Entry 7ARB (electron microscopy, 3.41 A resolution); this record covers chains J and K of the 47 polymer chains in the assembly.

Chain J:
Name: NADH-ubiquinone oxidoreductase chain 6
Source organism: Arabidopsis thaliana
Notes: EC 7.1.1.2
Reference sequence: A0A2P2CLG1 (A0A2P2CLG1_ARATH); residue numbers follow UniProt; this construct covers 1-205
Sequence (205 residues; numbered 1 to 205; the number before each row is that of its first residue):
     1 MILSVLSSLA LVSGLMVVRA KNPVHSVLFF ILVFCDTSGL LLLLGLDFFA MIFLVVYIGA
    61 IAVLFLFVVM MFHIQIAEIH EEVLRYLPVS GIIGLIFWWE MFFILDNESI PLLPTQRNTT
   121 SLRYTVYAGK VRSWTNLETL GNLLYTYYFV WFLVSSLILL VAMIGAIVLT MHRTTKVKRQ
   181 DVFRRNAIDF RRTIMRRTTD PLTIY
Unresolved in the structure: 78-104, 175-205

Chain K:
Name: NADH dehydrogenase subunit 4L
Source organism: Arabidopsis thaliana
Reference sequence: A0A2P2CLH7 (A0A2P2CLH7_ARATH); residues 1-100 here = UniProt positions 1-100
Sequence (100 residues; numbered 1 to 100; the number before each row is that of its first residue):
     1 MDLIKYFTFS MIIFILGIWG ILLNRRNILI MLMSIELMLL AVNLNFLVFS VSLDDMMGQV
    61 FALLVLTVAA AESAIGLAIF VITFRVRGTI AVEFINSIQG
Unresolved in the structure: 91-100

Interface between chain J and chain K:
Pairs across the interface (79):
  Leu3(J) - Asp2(K)
  Leu3(J) - Lys5(K)
  Ser7(J) - Phe9(K)
  Ala10(J) - Phe9(K)  hydrophobic
  Leu11(J) - Phe9(K)  hydrophobic
  Leu11(J) - Ile12(K)  hydrophobic
  Leu11(J) - Leu16(K)
  Gly14(J) - Leu16(K)
  Leu15(J) - Leu16(K)
  Val17(J) - Ile30(K)
  Val18(J) - Leu16(K)
  Val18(J) - Asn24(K)
  Ser26(J) - Ile30(K)
  Ser26(J) - Met33(K)  hydrogen bond
  Val27(J) - Met33(K)  hydrophobic
  Phe30(J) - Met33(K)
  Phe30(J) - Glu36(K)
  Val33(J) - Leu37(K)  hydrophobic
  Val33(J) - Leu40(K)  hydrophobic
  Phe34(J) - Leu40(K)  hydrophobic
  Thr37(J) - Leu40(K)
  Leu40(J) - Tyr6(K)
  Leu40(J) - Phe9(K)  hydrophobic
  Leu41(J) - Leu44(K)  hydrophobic
  Leu41(J) - Leu47(K)  hydrophobic
  Leu43(J) - Tyr6(K)
  Leu44(J) - Tyr6(K)
  Leu44(J) - Val48(K)  hydrophobic
  Leu46(J) - Leu47(K)  hydrophobic
  Leu46(J) - Val51(K)  hydrophobic
  Leu46(J) - Gln59(K)
  Phe49(J) - Leu47(K)  hydrophobic
  Phe49(J) - Gln59(K)
  Ile52(J) - Leu66(K)  hydrophobic
  Phe53(J) - Leu40(K)  hydrophobic
  Tyr57(J) - Leu40(K)  hydrophobic
  Tyr57(J) - Asn43(K)  hydrogen bond
  Tyr57(J) - Leu66(K)
  Ile61(J) - Ala70(K)  hydrophobic
  Ile61(J) - Ser73(K)
  Leu64(J) - Leu77(K)  hydrophobic
  Phe65(J) - Leu29(K)  hydrophobic
  Phe65(J) - Leu32(K)  hydrophobic
  Phe65(J) - Ser73(K)
  Phe65(J) - Leu77(K)  hydrophobic
  Val68(J) - Leu77(K)  hydrophobic
  Val68(J) - Phe80(K)  hydrophobic
  Val69(J) - Leu29(K)  hydrophobic
  Phe72(J) - Val81(K)  hydrophobic
  Phe72(J) - Phe84(K)  hydrophobic
  His73(J) - Phe84(K)
  Gln75(J) - Ile90(K)
  Ala77(J) - Asn27(K)
  Ser109(J) - Leu3(K)
  Ser109(J) - Ile4(K)
  Pro111(J) - Met1(K)  hydrophobic
  Pro111(J) - Ile4(K)  hydrophobic
  Leu112(J) - Met1(K)
  Asn136(J) - Gln59(K)
  Thr139(J) - Met56(K)
  Leu140(J) - Met56(K)  hydrophobic
  Leu140(J) - Val60(K)  hydrophobic
  Leu140(J) - Leu63(K)  hydrophobic
  Leu143(J) - Met57(K)  hydrophobic
  Leu144(J) - Val60(K)  hydrophobic
  Leu144(J) - Leu63(K)  hydrophobic
  Tyr148(J) - Met57(K)
  Trp151(J) - Leu64(K)  hydrophobic
  Ser155(J) - Thr67(K)
  Ile158(J) - Val68(K)  hydrophobic
  Ile158(J) - Ala71(K)  hydrophobic
  Leu159(J) - Thr67(K)
  Ala162(J) - Ala71(K)  hydrophobic
  Leu169(J) - Ala78(K)  hydrophobic
  Leu169(J) - Ile79(K)  hydrophobic
  Leu169(J) - Ile82(K)
  Thr170(J) - Ala78(K)
  Thr170(J) - Ile82(K)
  His172(J) - Arg85(K)
Other interface residues (no listed pair), chain J (56 interface residues in all): Ser4, Pro23, Phe48, Leu105, Phe152, Gly165, Ala166
Other interface residues (no listed pair), chain K (50 interface residues in all): Ile13, Gly20, Ser34, Ala62, Ala74, Ile75

Summary:
Chain J and chain K form an interface of 56 and 50 residues respectively; the contacts include 2 hydrogen
bonds. Polar pairs include Ser26(J)-Met33(K) and Tyr57(J)-Asn43(K).
Here chain J is NADH-ubiquinone oxidoreductase chain 6 and chain K is NADH dehydrogenase subunit 4L, both from
Arabidopsis thaliana. Entry 7ARB (Cryo-EM structure of Arabidopsis thaliana Complex-I (complete composition))
was determined by electron microscopy (same publication as 7AQQ, 7AQR, 7AQW, 7AR7, 7AR8, 7AR9, 7ARC and 7ARD).
